PDB entry 5DOU | X-ray diffraction, 2.60 A resolution | chains A and B

# Chain A (and B)
Molecule: Carbamoyl-phosphate synthase [ammonia], mitochondrial
Organism: Homo sapiens
Notes: EC 6.3.4.16; fragment: mature enzyme; chain B of this document is another copy of the same molecule, construct and numbering; everything in this record applies to it too
UniProt: P31327 (CPSM_HUMAN); numbering as in UniProt (aligned over 40-1500)
Chain sequence (1489 residues; numbered 12 to 1500; the number before each row is that of its first residue):
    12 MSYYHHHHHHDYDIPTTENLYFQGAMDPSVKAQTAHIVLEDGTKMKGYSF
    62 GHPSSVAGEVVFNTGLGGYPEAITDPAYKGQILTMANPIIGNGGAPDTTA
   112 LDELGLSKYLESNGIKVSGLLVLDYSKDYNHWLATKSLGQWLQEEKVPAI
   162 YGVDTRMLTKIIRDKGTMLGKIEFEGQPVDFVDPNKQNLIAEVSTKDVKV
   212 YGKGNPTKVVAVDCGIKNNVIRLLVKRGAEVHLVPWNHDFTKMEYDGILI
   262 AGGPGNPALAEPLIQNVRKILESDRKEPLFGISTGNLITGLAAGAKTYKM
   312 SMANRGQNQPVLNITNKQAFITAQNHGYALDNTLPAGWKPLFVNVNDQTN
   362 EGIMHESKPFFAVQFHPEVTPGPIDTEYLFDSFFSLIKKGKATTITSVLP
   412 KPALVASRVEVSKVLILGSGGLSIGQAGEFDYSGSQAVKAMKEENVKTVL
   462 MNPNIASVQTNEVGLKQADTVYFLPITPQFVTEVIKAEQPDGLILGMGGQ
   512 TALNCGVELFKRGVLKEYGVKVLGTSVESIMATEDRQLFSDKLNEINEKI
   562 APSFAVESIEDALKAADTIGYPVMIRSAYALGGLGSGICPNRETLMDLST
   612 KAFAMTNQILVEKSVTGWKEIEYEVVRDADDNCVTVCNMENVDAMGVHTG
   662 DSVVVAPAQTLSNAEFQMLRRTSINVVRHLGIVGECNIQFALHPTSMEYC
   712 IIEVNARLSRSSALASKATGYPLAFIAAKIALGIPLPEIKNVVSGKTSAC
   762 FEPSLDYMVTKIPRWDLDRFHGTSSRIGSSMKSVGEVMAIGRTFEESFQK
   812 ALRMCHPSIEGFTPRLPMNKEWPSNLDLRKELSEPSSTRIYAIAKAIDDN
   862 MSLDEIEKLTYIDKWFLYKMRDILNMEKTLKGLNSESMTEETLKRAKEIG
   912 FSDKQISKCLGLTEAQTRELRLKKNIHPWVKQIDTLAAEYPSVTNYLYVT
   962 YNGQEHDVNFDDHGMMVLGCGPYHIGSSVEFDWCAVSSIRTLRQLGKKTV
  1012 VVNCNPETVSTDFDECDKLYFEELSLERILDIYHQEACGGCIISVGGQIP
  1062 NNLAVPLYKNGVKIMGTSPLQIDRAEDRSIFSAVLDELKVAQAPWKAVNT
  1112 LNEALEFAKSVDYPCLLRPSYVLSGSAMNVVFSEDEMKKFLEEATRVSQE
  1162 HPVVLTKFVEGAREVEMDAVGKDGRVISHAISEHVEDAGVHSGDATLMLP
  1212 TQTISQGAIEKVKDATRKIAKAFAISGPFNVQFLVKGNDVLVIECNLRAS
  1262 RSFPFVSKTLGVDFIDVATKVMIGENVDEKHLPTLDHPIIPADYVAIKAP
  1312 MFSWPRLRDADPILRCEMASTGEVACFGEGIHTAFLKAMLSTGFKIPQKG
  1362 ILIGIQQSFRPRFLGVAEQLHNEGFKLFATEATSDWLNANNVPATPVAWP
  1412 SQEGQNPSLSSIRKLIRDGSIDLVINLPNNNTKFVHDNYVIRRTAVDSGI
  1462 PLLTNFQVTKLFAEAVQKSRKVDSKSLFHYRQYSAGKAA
Not modelled in the structure: 12-42, 1130-1138, 1147-1162, 1480-1483, 1494-1500 (chain B: 12-42, 411-417, 1131-1137, 1156-1161, 1480-1484, 1494-1500)
Construct notes: initiating methionine (12); expression tag (13-39)
UniProt features mapped onto this chain:
  - binding site (N-acetyl-L-glutamate): Thr1391, Thr1394, Trp1410, Asn1437, Asn1440, Asn1449
  - modified residue: Lys55 (N6-acetyllysine), Lys57 (N6-acetyllysine), Lys119 (N6-acetyllysine), Ser148 (Phosphoserine), Lys157 (N6-acetyllysine), Lys171 (N6-acetyllysine), Lys176 (N6-glutaryllysine), Lys182 (N6-acetyllysine), Lys197 (N6-acetyllysine), Lys207 (N6-acetyllysine), Lys210 (N6-acetyllysine), Lys214 (N6-acetyllysine), Lys219 (N6-acetyllysine), Lys228 (N6-acetyllysine), Lys237 (N6-glutaryllysine), Lys280 (N6-acetyllysine), Lys287 (N6-acetyllysine), Lys307 (N6-acetyllysine), Lys310 (N6-acetyllysine), Lys400 (N6-succinyllysine) and 60 more in UniProt
  - glycosylation: Ser537 (O-linked (GlcNAc) serine), Ser1331 (O-linked (GlcNAc) serine), Thr1332 (O-linked (GlcNAc) threonine)
Bound ions: Ni2+: Asn315, Gln335, His337, Glu362; K+ site 1: Thr544, Glu545, Glu714, Val715, Asn716; K+ site 2: Glu631, Asn652, Asp654, Ala655, Val658, Ser663; K+ site 3: Glu633, Thr660, Asn698, Gln700 (together with phosphate ion); Mg2+ site 1: Gln700, Glu714 (together with ADP, phosphate ion); Mg2+ site 2: Glu714, Asn716 (together with ADP, phosphate ion); K+ site 4: Leu778, Phe781, Thr784; K+ site 5: Lys892, Leu894, Cys920; Mg2+ site 3: Gln1243, Glu1255 (together with ADP)
Small-molecule neighbours:
  - ADP (adenosine-5'-diphosphate), molecule 1: Arg547, Met585, Arg587, Ala591, Leu592, Gly593, Gly594, Leu595, Glu623, Lys624, Ser625, Val626, Thr627, Glu631, Met656, Gly657, Val658, His659, Thr660, Gln700, Ile713, Glu714, Asn716, Ser790
  - ADP, molecule 2: Ala1104, Leu1127, Arg1129, Met1139, Thr1167, Lys1168, Phe1169, Val1170, Glu1175, Ala1199, Gly1200, Val1201, His1202, Ser1203, Gln1243, Leu1245, Ile1254, Glu1255, Cys1327
  - N-acetyl-L-glutamate (NLG): Gly1365, Ile1366, Gln1367, Thr1391, Glu1392, Ala1393, Thr1394, Trp1410, Asn1437, Leu1438, Pro1439, Asn1442, Thr1443, Lys1444, Phe1445, Asn1449
Reported in the primary citation:
  - binding site for N-acetyl-L-glutamate: Thr1391, Ala1393, Thr1394, Trp1410, Asn1437, Pro1439, Thr1443, Lys1444, Phe1445, Asn1449
  - conformationally variable residues (domain motion, loop rearrangement, order/disorder transition): Ser430 to Tyr443, Asp654 to Asp662, Asp777 to Lys793, Pro1311 to Gly1333, Gly1354 to Pro1358, Pro1439 to Phe1445, Arg1481 to Ala1500
  - contacts within the chain: Gly436-Arg721, Asp1322-Arg1453 (salt bridge), Ile1324-Arg1453
  - disease-associated variants - R1371L, T1391M, P1439L (15-fold), T1443M, Y1491H (60-fold): decreased binding to NAG (citing earlier work)
  - disease-associated variants - T1443A (citing earlier work)
  - disease-associated variants - R1453Q, R1453W: abolished catalytic activity (citing earlier work)
  - mutagenesis - D1322L: abolished catalytic activity (citing earlier work)
  - disease-associated variants - T544M (60-fold): decreased binding to bicarbonate (citing earlier work)
  - binding site for phosphate ion: Arg721
  - binding site for chloride ion: Arg1262
  - disease-associated variants - P1411L: unchanged catalytic activity (citing earlier work)
  - disease-associated variants - A1378T, L1381S, L1398V: decreased stability (citing earlier work)
  - disease-associated variants - R1371L, T1391M, P1439L (15-fold), T1443M, Y1491H (60-fold): decreased binding to N-acetyl-L-glutamate (citing earlier work)
  - disease-associated variants - P1462R: decreased catalytic activity (citing earlier work)

# How chain A and chain B interact
Residue-residue contacts - 39 pairs, chain A then chain B:
  Pro1211(A) - Gln1217(B)
  Pro1211(A) - Gly1218(B)
  Thr1212(A) - Ser1216(B)
  Thr1212(A) - Gln1217(B)  hydrogen bond (backbone-side chain)
  Gln1213(A) - Thr1214(B)
  Gln1213(A) - Ile1215(B)
  Gln1213(A) - Ser1216(B)  hydrogen bond (backbone-backbone)
  Thr1214(A) - Gln1213(B)
  Ile1215(A) - Gln1213(B)
  Ile1215(A) - Ile1215(B)
  Ser1216(A) - Thr1212(B)
  Ser1216(A) - Gln1213(B)  hydrogen bond (backbone-backbone)
  Gln1217(A) - Pro1211(B)
  Gln1217(A) - Thr1212(B)  hydrogen bond (side chain-backbone)
  Gln1217(A) - Ile1220(B)
  Gln1217(A) - Ile1301(B)
  Gly1218(A) - Pro1211(B)
  Gly1218(A) - Pro1302(B)
  Glu1221(A) - Ile1301(B)
  Glu1221(A) - Ala1303(B)
  Lys1222(A) - Ala1303(B)
  Lys1222(A) - Asp1304(B)
  Asn1249(A) - Ala1303(B)  hydrogen bond (side chain-backbone)
  Ile1301(A) - Gln1217(B)
  Ile1301(A) - Glu1221(B)
  Pro1302(A) - Gly1218(B)
  Ala1303(A) - Glu1221(B)
  Ala1303(A) - Lys1222(B)
  Ala1303(A) - Asn1249(B)  hydrogen bond (backbone-side chain)
  Pro1372(A) - Leu1375(B)  hydrophobic
  Pro1372(A) - Gly1376(B)
  Pro1372(A) - Glu1379(B)
  Leu1375(A) - Pro1372(B)  hydrophobic
  Leu1375(A) - Leu1375(B)  hydrophobic
  Gly1376(A) - Pro1372(B)
  Glu1379(A) - Pro1372(B)
  Trp1397(A) - Asn1401(B)  hydrogen bond
  Asn1401(A) - Trp1397(B)  hydrogen bond
  Asn1401(A) - Asn1401(B)  hydrogen bond
Interface residues without a listed pair, chain A (27 interface residues in all): Ile1192, Ile1220, Asp1297, Asp1304, Val1306, Glu1340, Arg1371
Interface residues without a listed pair, chain B (27 interface residues in all): Ile1192, Asp1297, Val1306, Glu1340, Arg1371

# Summary
The chain A/chain B interface involves 27 residues from each chain, with 9 hydrogen bonds. Polar pairs include
Thr1212(A)-Gln1217(B), Asn1249(A)-Ala1303(B) and Trp1397(A)-Asn1401(B). From the paper: a binding site for
N-acetyl-L-glutamate at Thr1391(A), Ala1393(A) and Thr1394(A) among others; R1371L, T1391M and P1439L of chain
A, among others, reduce binding to NAG; 14 substitutions were tested in all.
Both chains are Carbamoyl-phosphate synthase [ammonia], mitochondrial (Homo sapiens). Entry 5DOU (Crystal
Structure of Human Carbamoyl phosphate synthetase I (CPS1), ligand-bound form) was determined by X-ray
diffraction.
